Entry 5L54 (X-ray diffraction, 2.80 A resolution); this record covers chains S and T of the 28 polymer chains in the assembly.

== Chain S ==
Name: Proteasome subunit alpha type-6
Organism: Saccharomyces cerevisiae (strain ATCC 204508 / S288c)
Notes: EC 3.4.25.1
UniProtKB: P40302 (PSA6_YEAST); residues 0-233 here correspond to UniProt positions 1-234 (UniProt number = residue number + 1)
Chain sequence (234 residues; numbered 0 to 233; the number before each row is that of its first residue; numbering starts at 0):
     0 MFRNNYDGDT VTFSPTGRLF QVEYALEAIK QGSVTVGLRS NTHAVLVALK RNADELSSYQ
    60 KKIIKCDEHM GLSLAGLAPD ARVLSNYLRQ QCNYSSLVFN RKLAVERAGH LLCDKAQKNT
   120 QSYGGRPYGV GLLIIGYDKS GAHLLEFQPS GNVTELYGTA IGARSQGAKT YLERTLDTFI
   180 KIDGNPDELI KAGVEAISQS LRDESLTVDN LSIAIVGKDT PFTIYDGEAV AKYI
Not modelled in the structure: 0-2
Swiss-Prot annotation at these positions:
  - modified residue: Ser13 (Phosphoserine)
  - cross-link: Lys190 (Glycyl lysine isopeptide (Lys-Gly) (interchain with G-Cter in ubiquitin))

== Chain T ==
Name: Probable proteasome subunit alpha type-7
Organism: Saccharomyces cerevisiae (strain ATCC 204508 / S288c)
Notes: EC 3.4.25.1
UniProtKB: P21242 (PSA7_YEAST); residues -3 to 284 here correspond to UniProt positions 1-288 (UniProt number = residue number + 4)
Chain sequence (288 residues; row label = number of the first residue in the row; numbers below 1 keep their minus sign (Met-3 is residue -3)):
    -3 MTSIGTGYDL SNSVFSPDGR NFQVEYAVKA VENGTTSIGI KCNDGVVFAV EKLITSKLLV
    57 PQKNVKIQVV DRHIGCVYSG LIPDGRHLVN RGREEAASFK KLYKTPIPIP AFADRLGQYV
   117 QAHTLYNSVR PFGVSTIFGG VDKNGAHLYM LEPSGSYWGY KGAATGKGRQ SAKAELEKLV
   177 DHHPEGLSAR EAVKQAAKII YLAHEDNKEK DFELEISWCS LSETNGLHKF VKGDLLQEAI
   237 DFAQKEINGD DDEDEDDSDN VMSSDDENAP VATNANATTD QEGDIHLE
Not modelled in the structure: -3 to 1, 245-284
Swiss-Prot annotation at these positions:
  - modified residue: Thr-2 (N-acetylthreonine)

== How chain S and chain T interact ==
Contacting residue pairs (66):
  Tyr5(S) - Asp5(T)  hydrogen bond
  Tyr5(S) - Leu6(T)  hydrophobic
  Thr9(S) - Arg126(T)
  Val10(S) - Gln19(T)
  Val10(S) - Asn123(T)
  Val10(S) - Ser124(T)
  Val10(S) - Val125(T)
  Val10(S) - Arg126(T)
  Thr11(S) - Leu6(T)
  Thr11(S) - Gln19(T)
  Phe12(S) - Gln19(T)  hydrogen bond (backbone-side chain)
  Phe12(S) - Tyr22(T)
  Phe12(S) - Ala23(T)  hydrophobic
  Phe12(S) - Arg126(T)
  Phe12(S) - Pro127(T)
  Ser13(S) - Tyr22(T)
  Pro14(S) - Tyr22(T)  hydrophobic
  Pro14(S) - Lys25(T)
  Thr15(S) - Lys25(T)
  Gly16(S) - Tyr22(T)
  Gly16(S) - Lys25(T)
  Gly16(S) - Ala26(T)
  Leu18(S) - Leu77(T)  hydrophobic
  Leu18(S) - Arg126(T)
  Arg38(S) - Val56(T)
  Glu105(S) - Lys59(T)  salt bridge
  His109(S) - Arg82(T)  hydrogen bond
  Cys112(S) - Pro79(T)  hydrophobic
  Cys112(S) - Arg82(T)
  Asp113(S) - Arg82(T)  salt bridge
  Asp113(S) - Asn86(T)
  Gln116(S) - Pro79(T)
  Gln116(S) - Asp80(T)
  Gln116(S) - His83(T)  hydrogen bond
  Gln116(S) - Arg126(T)
  Thr119(S) - Arg126(T)  hydrogen bond (backbone-side chain)
  Gln120(S) - His119(T)
  Gln120(S) - Val125(T)
  Gln120(S) - Arg126(T)  hydrogen bond (backbone-backbone)
  Gln120(S) - Phe128(T)
  Ser121(S) - Ser124(T)
  Tyr122(S) - Ser124(T)  hydrogen bond (backbone-backbone)
  Ser149(S) - Pro79(T)
  Gly150(S) - Pro79(T)
  Asn151(S) - Ile78(T)
  Asn151(S) - Pro79(T)
  Thr153(S) - Leu55(T)
  Thr153(S) - Asn60(T)
  Glu154(S) - Leu55(T)
  Glu154(S) - Val56(T)
  Glu154(S) - Lys59(T)
  Glu154(S) - Asn60(T)  hydrogen bond (backbone-side chain)
  Leu155(S) - Leu54(T)
  Leu155(S) - Leu55(T)  hydrophobic
  Leu155(S) - Val56(T)
  Tyr156(S) - Lys53(T)
  Tyr156(S) - Leu54(T)  hydrogen bond (backbone-backbone)
  Tyr156(S) - Leu55(T)
  Tyr156(S) - Val56(T)
  Tyr156(S) - Pro57(T)
  Gly157(S) - Leu54(T)
  Lys168(S) - Leu54(T)
  Leu171(S) - Leu54(T)
  Glu172(S) - Ser52(T)  hydrogen bond
  Glu172(S) - Lys53(T)
  Leu175(S) - Lys53(T)
Other interface residues (no listed pair), chain S (37 interface residues in all): Asn4, Lys117, His142, Val152, Phe178
Other interface residues (no listed pair), chain T (31 interface residues in all): Thr51, Gly129

== In short ==
37 residues of chain S and 31 residues of chain T are in contact; the contacts include 10 hydrogen bonds and 2
salt bridges. Polar pairs include Glu105(S)-Lys59(T), Asp113(S)-Arg82(T) and Tyr5(S)-Asp5(T).
Here chain S is Proteasome subunit alpha type-6 and chain T is Probable proteasome subunit alpha type-7, both
from Saccharomyces cerevisiae (strain ATCC 204508 / S288c). Entry 5L54 (Yeast 20S proteasome in complex with
epoxyketone inhibitor 16) was determined by X-ray diffraction, deposited together with 5L52, 5L55, 5L5A, 5L5B,
5L5D, 5L5E and 30 further entries.
